5KUF - chains B and D of the 4 polymer chains in the assembly; structure by electron microscopy, 3.80 A resolution.

== Chain B (and D) ==
Molecule: Glutamate receptor ionotropic, kainate 2
Source organism: Rattus norvegicus
Notes: chain D of this document is another copy of the same molecule, construct and numbering; everything in this record applies to it too
UniProt: P42260 (GRIK2_RAT); residues 1-877 here correspond to UniProt positions 32-908 (UniProt number = residue number + 31)
Chain sequence (877 residues; numbered 1 to 877; the number before each row is that of its first residue):
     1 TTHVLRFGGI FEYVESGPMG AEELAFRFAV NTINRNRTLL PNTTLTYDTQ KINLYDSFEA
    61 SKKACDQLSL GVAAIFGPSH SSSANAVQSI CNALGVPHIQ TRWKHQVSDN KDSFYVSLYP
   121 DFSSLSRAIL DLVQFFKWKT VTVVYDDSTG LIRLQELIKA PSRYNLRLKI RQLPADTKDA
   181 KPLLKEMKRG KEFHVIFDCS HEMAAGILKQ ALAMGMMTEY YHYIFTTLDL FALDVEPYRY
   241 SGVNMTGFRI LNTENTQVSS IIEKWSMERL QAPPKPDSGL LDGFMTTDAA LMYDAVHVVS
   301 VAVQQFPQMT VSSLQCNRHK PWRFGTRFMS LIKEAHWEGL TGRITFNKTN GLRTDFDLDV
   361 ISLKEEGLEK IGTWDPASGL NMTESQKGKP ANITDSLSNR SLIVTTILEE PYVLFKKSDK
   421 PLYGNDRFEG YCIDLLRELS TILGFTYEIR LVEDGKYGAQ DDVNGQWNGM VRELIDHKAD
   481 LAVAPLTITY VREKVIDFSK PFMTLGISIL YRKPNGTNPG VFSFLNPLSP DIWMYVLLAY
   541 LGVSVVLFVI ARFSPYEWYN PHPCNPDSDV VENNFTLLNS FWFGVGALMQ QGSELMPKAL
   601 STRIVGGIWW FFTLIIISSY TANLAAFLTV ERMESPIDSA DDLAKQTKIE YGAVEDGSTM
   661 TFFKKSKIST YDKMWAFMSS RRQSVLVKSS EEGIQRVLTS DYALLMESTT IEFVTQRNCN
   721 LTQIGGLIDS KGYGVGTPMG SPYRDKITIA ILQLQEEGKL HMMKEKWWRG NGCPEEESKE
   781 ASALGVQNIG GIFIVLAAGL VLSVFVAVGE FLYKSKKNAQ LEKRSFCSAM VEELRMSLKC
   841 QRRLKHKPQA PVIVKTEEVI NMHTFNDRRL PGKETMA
Not modelled in the structure: 1, 553-598, 776-786, 809-877
Sequence notes: engineered mutation Thr487 (Ala518 in P42260), Ser658 (Ala689 in P42260), Ser690 (Asn721 in P42260), Leu704 (Phe735 in P42260); variant Val536 (Ile567 in P42260), Val545 (Cys576 in P42260)
UniProt features mapped onto this chain:
  - binding site (L-glutamate): Pro485, Arg492, Thr659, Glu707
  - modified residue (Phosphoserine): Ser815, Ser837
  - glycosylation (N-linked (GlcNAc...) asparagine): Asn36, Asn42, Asn244, Asn347, Asn381, Asn392, Asn399, Asn515, Asn720
  - cross-link: Lys855 (Glycyl lysine isopeptide (Lys-Gly) (interchain with G-Cter in SUMO1))
Disulfides: Cys65-Cys316, Cys719-Cys773
Residues lining bound ligands: 2s,4r-4-methylglutamate (SYM): Tyr457, Pro485, Leu486, Thr487, Arg492, Ala653, Val654, Asp656, Gly657, Ser658, Thr659, Met660, Glu707
Reported in the primary citation:
  - post-translational modification sites: Asn244, Asn347, Asn399
  - conformationally variable residues (loop rearrangement): Arg632, Glu634 to Pro636
  - self-association interface (contacts with another copy of this molecule); pairs are residue here / residue on that copy: Lys667-Asp672 (salt bridge), Thr670-Lys645 (hydrogen bond), Ser680-Tyr671 (hydrogen bond), Arg681-Ser639 (hydrogen bond)
  - contacts within the chain: Asp672-Lys673

== Chain B / chain D interface ==
Contacting residue pairs - 19 pairs, chain B then chain D:
  Lys185(B) - Glu365(D)  salt bridge
  Lys188(B) - Glu219(D)  salt bridge
  Lys188(B) - Ser241(D)  hydrogen bond (side chain-backbone)
  Ala213(B) - Tyr240(D)
  Ala213(B) - Ser241(D)  hydrogen bond (backbone-backbone)
  Met214(B) - Tyr240(D)  hydrophobic
  Met214(B) - Ser241(D)
  Gly215(B) - Met217(D)
  Gly215(B) - Ser241(D)
  Met217(B) - Gly215(D)
  Thr218(B) - Thr218(D)
  Glu219(B) - Lys188(D)  salt bridge
  Tyr220(B) - Tyr220(D)  hydrogen bond
  Tyr240(B) - Ala213(D)
  Tyr240(B) - Met214(D)  hydrophobic
  Ser241(B) - Lys188(D)  hydrogen bond (backbone-side chain)
  Ser241(B) - Ala213(D)  hydrogen bond (backbone-backbone)
  Ser241(B) - Met214(D)
  Ser241(B) - Gly215(D)
Also at the interface, not in a pair above, chain B (17 interface residues in all): Lys181, Leu212, Pro237, Gly242, Glu365, Met633
Also at the interface, not in a pair above, chain D (17 interface residues in all): Lys181, Lys185, Leu212, Pro237, Gly242, Met633

== In short ==
The chain B/chain D interface involves 17 residues from each chain, with 5 hydrogen bonds and 3 salt bridges.
Among the polar pairs are Lys185(B)-Glu365(D), Lys188(B)-Glu219(D) and Lys188(B)-Ser241(D). Ligands of chain
B: 2s,4r-4-methylglutamate. From the paper: modification sites Asn244(B), Asn347(B) and Asn399(B);
conformational variability at Arg632(B) and Glu634(B).
Both chains are Glutamate receptor ionotropic, kainate 2 (Rattus norvegicus). Entry 5KUF (GluK2EM with
2S,4R-4-methylglutamate) was determined by electron microscopy, deposited together with 5KUH, 5CMK and 5CMM.
